PDB entry 5M8D | X-ray diffraction, 2.25 A resolution | chains A and E of the 6 polymer chains in the assembly

Chain A:
Name: Tubulin alpha-1B chain
Source organism: Bos taurus
UniProtKB: P81947 (TBA1B_BOVIN); residue numbers follow UniProt; this construct covers 1-451
Sequence (451 residues; row label = number of the first residue in the row):
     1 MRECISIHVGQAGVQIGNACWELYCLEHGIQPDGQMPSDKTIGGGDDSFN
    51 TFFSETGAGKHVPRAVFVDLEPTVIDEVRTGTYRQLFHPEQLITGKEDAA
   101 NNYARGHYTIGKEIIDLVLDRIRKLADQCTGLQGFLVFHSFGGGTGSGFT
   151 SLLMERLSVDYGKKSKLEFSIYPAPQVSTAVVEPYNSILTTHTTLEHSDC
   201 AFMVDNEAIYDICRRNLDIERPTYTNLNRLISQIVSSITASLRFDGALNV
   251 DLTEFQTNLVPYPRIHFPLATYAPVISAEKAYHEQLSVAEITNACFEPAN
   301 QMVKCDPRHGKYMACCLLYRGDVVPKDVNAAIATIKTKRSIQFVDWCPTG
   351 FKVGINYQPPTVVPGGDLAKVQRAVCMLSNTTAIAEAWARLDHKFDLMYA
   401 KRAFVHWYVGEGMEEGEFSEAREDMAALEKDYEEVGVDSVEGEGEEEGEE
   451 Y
Unresolved in the structure: 439-451
Bound ions: Ca2+: Asp39, Thr41, Gly44, Glu55
Small-molecule neighbours:
  - GTP (guanosine-5'-triphosphate): Val9, Gly10, Gln11, Ala12, Gln15, Ile16, Asp69, Asp98, Ala99, Ala100, Asn101, Ser140, Gly142, Gly143, Gly144, Thr145, Gly146, Ile171, Pro173, Val177, Ser178, Thr179, Glu183, Asn206, Tyr224, Leu227, Asn228, Ile231
  - UGI (5-(6-morpholin-4-yl-2-pyrrolidin-1-yl-pyrimidin-4-yl)-4-(trifluoromethyl)pyridin-2-amine): Asn101, Thr179, Ala180, Val181

Chain E:
Name: Stathmin-4
Source organism: Rattus norvegicus
UniProtKB: P63043 (STMN4_RAT); residues 5-145 here correspond to UniProt positions 49-189 (UniProt number = residue number + 44)
Sequence (143 residues; row label = number of the first residue in the row):
     3 MADMEVIELNKCTSGQSFEVILKPPSFDGVPEFNASLPRRRDPSLEEIQK
    53 KLEAAEERRKYQEAELLKHLAEKREHEREVIQKAIEENNNFIKMAKEKLA
   103 QKMESNKENREAHLAAMLERLQEKDKHAEEVRKNKELKEEASR
Unresolved in the structure: 3-5, 29-43, 144-145
Differences from the reference sequence: initiating methionine (3); expression tag (4)
UniProt features mapped onto this chain:
  - modified residue: Ser46 (Phosphoserine)

Interface between chain A and chain E:
Contacting residue pairs (57; chain A residue first):
  Tyr108(A) with Ala57(E), hydrophobic; Arg61(E)
  Thr109(A) with Arg61(E), hydrogen bond
  Lys112(A) with Glu55(E); Glu58(E), salt bridge
  Leu152(A) with Ile50(E), hydrophobic
  Glu155(A) with Ile50(E)
  Arg156(A) with Leu47(E)
  Val159(A) with Pro45(E)
  Glu196(A) with Asp44(E)
  His197(A) with Pro45(E)
  Asp245(A) with Cys14(E); Ser16(E)
  Ala247(A) with Asn12(E); Ser19(E)
  Leu248(A) with Ser19(E)
  Pro325(A) with Gln18(E); Phe20(E), hydrophobic
  Asn329(A) with Met6(E); Val8(E); Phe20(E); Val22(E)
  Ile332(A) with Val22(E), hydrophobic
  Lys336(A) with Leu24(E)
  Asp345(A) with Pro27(E); Ser28(E), hydrogen bond (backbone-backbone)
  Trp346(A) with Pro27(E)
  Cys347(A) with Pro27(E)
  Pro348(A) with Lys25(E); Pro27(E)
  Thr349(A) with Ile23(E); Leu24(E), hydrogen bond (backbone-backbone); Lys25(E), hydrogen bond (backbone-backbone)
  Gly350(A) with Val22(E)
  Phe351(A) with Glu21(E); Val22(E), hydrogen bond (backbone-backbone); Leu24(E), hydrophobic
  Lys352(A) with Phe20(E); Glu21(E), salt bridge
  Val353(A) with Ser19(E); Phe20(E), hydrogen bond (backbone-backbone)
  Gly354(A) with Gln18(E)
  Ile355(A) with Gly17(E); Gln18(E), hydrogen bond (backbone-backbone)
  Asn356(A) with Ser16(E)
  Tyr357(A) with Thr15(E); Ser16(E), hydrogen bond (backbone-backbone); Gly17(E); Gln18(E), hydrogen bond
  Val409(A) with Gln64(E), hydrogen bond (backbone-side chain)
  Gly410(A) with Arg61(E); Gln64(E)
  Glu411(A) with Arg61(E), hydrogen bond (backbone-side chain)
  Gly412(A) with Ala57(E); Arg60(E), hydrogen bond (backbone-side chain); Arg61(E)
  Glu414(A) with Arg60(E), salt bridge
Interface residues without a listed pair, chain A (40 interface residues in all): His107, Glu113, Ser158, Gly246, Val328, Ala333
Interface residues without a listed pair, chain E (32 interface residues in all): Pro26, Ser46, Gln51, Lys53, Leu54

In short:
Chain A and chain E form an interface of 40 and 32 residues respectively; the contacts include 12 hydrogen
bonds and 3 salt bridges. Among the polar pairs are Lys112(A)-Glu58(E), Lys352(A)-Glu21(E) and
Glu414(A)-Arg60(E). Ligands of chain A: GTP and compound UGI.
Chain A is Tubulin alpha-1B chain (Bos taurus) and chain E is Stathmin-4 (Rattus norvegicus); the structure,
Tubulin MTD265-R1 complex, was determined by X-ray diffraction (same publication as 5JHA, 5JHB, 5M7E, 5M7G and
5M8G).
